8YMC - chains C and D of the 4 polymer chains in the assembly; structure by electron microscopy, 2.70 A resolution.

== Chain C (and D) ==
Name: Cell division protein FtsX
Source organism: Escherichia coli K-12
Notes: chain D of this document is another copy of the same molecule, construct and numbering; everything in this record applies to it too
UniProtKB: P0AC30 (FTSX_ECOLI); residues 19-352 here = UniProt positions 19-352
Amino-acid sequence (346 residues; numbered 7 to 352; the number before each row is that of its first residue):
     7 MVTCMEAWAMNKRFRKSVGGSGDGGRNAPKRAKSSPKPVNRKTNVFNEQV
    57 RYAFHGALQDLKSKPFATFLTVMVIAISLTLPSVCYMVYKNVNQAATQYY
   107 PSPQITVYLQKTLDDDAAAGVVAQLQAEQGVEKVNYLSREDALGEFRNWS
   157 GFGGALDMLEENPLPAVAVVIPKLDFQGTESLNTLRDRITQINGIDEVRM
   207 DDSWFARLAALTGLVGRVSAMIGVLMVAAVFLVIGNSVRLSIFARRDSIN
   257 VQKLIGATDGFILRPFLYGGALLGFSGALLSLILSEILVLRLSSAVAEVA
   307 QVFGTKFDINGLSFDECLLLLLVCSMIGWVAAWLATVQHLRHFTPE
Disordered / not traced: 7-51
Construct notes: initiating methionine (7); expression tag (8-18)
Small-molecule neighbours:
  - 3-sn-phosphatidic acid (LPP; 2-(hexadecanoyloxy)-1-[(phosphonooxy)methyl]ethyl hexadecanoate), molecule 1: Val94, Asn97, Val98, Ala101, Tyr105, Pro107, Leu298, Val302, Val305, Phe309, Thr311, Phe313, Ile315
  - 3-sn-phosphatidic acid (LPP), molecule 2: Trp210, Arg213, Leu217, Leu220, Val221

== Chain C / chain D interface ==
Contacting residue pairs (60):
  Ala73(C) - Arg245(D)  hydrogen bond (backbone-side chain)
  Leu76(C) - Arg245(D)
  Thr77(C) - Asn242(D)
  Thr77(C) - Arg245(D)
  Val80(C) - Leu238(D)
  Val80(C) - Asn242(D)
  Ile83(C) - Leu231(D)
  Ile83(C) - Ala235(D)  hydrophobic
  Ile83(C) - Leu238(D)  hydrophobic
  Leu87(C) - Leu87(D)  hydrophobic
  Leu87(C) - Met232(D)  hydrophobic
  Val90(C) - Ile228(D)  hydrophobic
  Phe152(C) - Phe152(D)  hydrophobic
  Phe152(C) - Trp155(D)  hydrophobic
  Phe152(C) - Ser156(D)
  Trp155(C) - Trp155(D)  hydrophobic
  Ser156(C) - Phe152(D)
  Phe158(C) - Leu170(D)  hydrophobic
  Phe158(C) - Pro171(D)
  Phe158(C) - Arg205(D)
  Ala161(C) - Met164(D)
  Ala161(C) - Leu165(D)  hydrophobic
  Leu162(C) - Ala161(D)  hydrophobic
  Met164(C) - Met164(D)  hydrophobic
  Leu165(C) - Gly160(D)
  Pro169(C) - Phe158(D)  hydrophobic
  Arg213(C) - Val308(D)
  Arg213(C) - Phe309(D)
  Ala216(C) - Val305(D)
  Leu217(C) - Phe309(D)  hydrophobic
  Leu220(C) - Val305(D)  hydrophobic
  Arg223(C) - Ala301(D)
  Met227(C) - Leu294(D)  hydrophobic
  Ile228(C) - Val90(D)  hydrophobic
  Ile228(C) - Cys91(D)  hydrophobic
  Leu231(C) - Ile83(D)
  Leu231(C) - Leu294(D)  hydrophobic
  Met232(C) - Leu87(D)  hydrophobic
  Ala235(C) - Ile83(D)  hydrophobic
  Leu238(C) - Val80(D)
  Leu238(C) - Ile83(D)  hydrophobic
  Val239(C) - Val239(D)  hydrophobic
  Asn242(C) - Val80(D)
  Ser243(C) - Asn242(D)
  Arg245(C) - Ala73(D)  hydrogen bond (side chain-backbone)
  Arg245(C) - Leu76(D)
  Arg245(C) - Thr77(D)
  Leu246(C) - Leu246(D)  hydrophobic
  Phe249(C) - Ala250(D)  hydrophobic
  Leu294(C) - Met227(D)
  Leu294(C) - Leu231(D)  hydrophobic
  Leu298(C) - Arg223(D)
  Leu298(C) - Val224(D)  hydrophobic
  Leu298(C) - Met227(D)  hydrophobic
  Ala301(C) - Arg223(D)
  Val305(C) - Ala216(D)
  Val305(C) - Leu220(D)  hydrophobic
  Phe309(C) - Arg213(D)
  Phe309(C) - Leu217(D)  hydrophobic
  Gln344(C) - Lys70(D)
Other interface residues (no listed pair), chain C (51 interface residues in all): Met79, Ser84, Thr86, Cys91, Val94, Gly159, Ala212, Val224, Ala250, Arg297, Val302, Val308
Other interface residues (no listed pair), chain D (55 interface residues in all): Met79, Ser84, Thr86, Val94, Tyr114, Lys117, Pro169, Ala212, Ser243, Phe249, Arg297, Leu298, Val302

== In short ==
Chain C and chain D form an interface of 51 and 55 residues respectively, with 2 hydrogen bonds. Its one
hydrogen-bonded contact is Ala73(C)-Arg245(D). Chain C binds 3-sn-phosphatidic acid.
Both chains are Cell division protein FtsX (Escherichia coli K-12). Entry 8YMC (FtsEX in nanodisc) was
determined by electron microscopy.
